Entry 4ZTZ (X-ray diffraction, 3.44 A resolution); this record covers chains B and C of the 5 polymer chains in the assembly.

Chain B (and C):
Protein: DNA polymerase subunit gamma-2, mitochondrial
Organism: Homo sapiens
Notes: chain C of this document is another copy of the same molecule, construct and numbering; everything in this record applies to it too
UniProtKB: Q9UHN1 (DPOG2_HUMAN); numbering as in UniProt (aligned over 26-485)
Chain sequence (472 residues; each row starts with the number of its first residue):
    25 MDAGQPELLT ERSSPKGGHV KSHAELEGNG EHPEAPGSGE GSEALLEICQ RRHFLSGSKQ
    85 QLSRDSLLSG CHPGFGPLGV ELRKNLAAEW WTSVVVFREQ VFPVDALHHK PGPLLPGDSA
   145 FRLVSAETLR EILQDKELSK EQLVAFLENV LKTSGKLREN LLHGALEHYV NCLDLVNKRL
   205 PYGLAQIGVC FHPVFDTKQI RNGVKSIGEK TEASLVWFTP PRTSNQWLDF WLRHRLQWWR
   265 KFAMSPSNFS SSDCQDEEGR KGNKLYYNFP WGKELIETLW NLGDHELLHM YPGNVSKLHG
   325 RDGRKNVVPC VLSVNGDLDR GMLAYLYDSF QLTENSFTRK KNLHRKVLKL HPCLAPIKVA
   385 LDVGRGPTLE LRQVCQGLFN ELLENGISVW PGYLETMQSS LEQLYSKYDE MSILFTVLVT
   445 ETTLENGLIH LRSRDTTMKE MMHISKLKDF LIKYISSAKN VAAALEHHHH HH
Not modelled in the structure: 25-67, 137-178, 222-228, 356-361, 486-496 (chain C: 25-66, 138-179, 220-226, 356-367, 486-496)
Sequence notes: expression tag (25, 486-496)
Curated features (UniProtKB/Swiss-Prot):
  - modified residue: Ser38 (Phosphoserine)
  - natural variant: Arg182 (R182W: In MTDPS16), Gly416 (G416A: No functional deficit), Asp433 (D433Y: In MTDPS16B), Gly451 (G451E: In PEOA4)
Reported in the primary citation:
  - disease-associated variants - G451E: decreased binding to DNA polymerase subunit gamma-1 (citing earlier work)
  - disease-associated variants - G451E: decreased catalytic activity (citing earlier work)

How chain B and chain C interact:
Contacting residue pairs (56):
  Arg76(B) - Asp198(C)
  Phe78(B) - Asn195(C)
  Phe78(B) - Asp198(C)
  Phe78(B) - Leu199(C)  hydrophobic
  Ser82(B) - Asn195(C)  hydrogen bond
  Pro97(B) - His192(C)
  Phe99(B) - Asp129(C)
  Pro101(B) - Phe126(C)  hydrophobic
  Pro101(B) - Pro127(C)
  Pro101(B) - Leu199(C)  hydrophobic
  Val104(B) - Pro127(C)
  Glu105(B) - Pro127(C)
  Arg107(B) - Asp129(C)  salt bridge
  Lys108(B) - Trp115(C)
  Val120(B) - Leu407(C)
  Phe121(B) - Leu407(C)
  Glu123(B) - Phe403(C)
  Phe126(B) - Trp414(C)  hydrophobic
  Pro127(B) - Pro101(C)
  Pro127(B) - Val104(C)  hydrophobic
  Asp129(B) - Phe99(C)
  Asp129(B) - Val104(C)
  Asp129(B) - Arg107(C)  salt bridge
  Leu131(B) - Gly98(C)
  Leu131(B) - Glu233(C)
  His132(B) - Val213(C)
  His132(B) - Glu233(C)  hydrogen bond (backbone-side chain)
  His133(B) - Ile231(C)  hydrogen bond (side chain-backbone)
  His133(B) - Glu233(C)  salt bridge
  Pro135(B) - Ser230(C)
  Leu181(B) - Leu181(C)  hydrophobic
  His192(B) - Ser80(C)
  Asn195(B) - Gln74(C)
  Asn195(B) - His77(C)  hydrogen bond (backbone-side chain)
  Asn195(B) - Gly81(C)
  Asp198(B) - His77(C)  salt bridge
  Leu199(B) - His77(C)
  Leu199(B) - Pro101(C)  hydrophobic
  Leu199(B) - Trp414(C)
  Arg203(B) - Leu418(C)
  Arg203(B) - Glu419(C)  hydrogen bond (side chain-backbone)
  Val213(B) - His132(C)
  Phe215(B) - His132(C)
  Ile231(B) - His133(C)  hydrogen bond (backbone-side chain)
  Glu233(B) - Ala130(C)
  Glu233(B) - Leu131(C)
  Glu233(B) - His132(C)  salt bridge
  Glu233(B) - His133(C)  salt bridge
  Leu407(B) - Val120(C)  hydrophobic
  Trp414(B) - Gln124(C)
  Trp414(B) - Leu199(C)
  Pro415(B) - Gln124(C)
  Leu418(B) - Glu123(C)
  Leu418(B) - Arg203(C)  hydrogen bond (backbone-side chain)
  Leu418(B) - Leu204(C)  hydrophobic
  Thr420(B) - Asn201(C)
Other interface residues (no listed pair), chain B (40 interface residues in all): His96, Trp115, Cys196, Arg325, Glu419
Other interface residues (no listed pair), chain C (45 interface residues in all): His96, Lys108, Val119, Val128, Pro137, Phe215, Gln400, Thr420

Summary:
Chain B and chain C form an interface of 40 and 45 residues respectively; the contacts include 7 hydrogen
bonds and 6 salt bridges. Among the polar pairs are Arg107(B)-Asp129(C), His133(B)-Glu233(C) and
Asp198(B)-His77(C). The paper reports that G451E of chain B reduces binding to DNA polymerase subunit gamma-1;
G451E of chain B reduces catalytic activity.
Both chains are DNA polymerase subunit gamma-2, mitochondrial (Homo sapiens). Entry 4ZTZ (Structural basis for
processivity and antiviral drug toxicity in human mitochondrial DNA replicase) was determined by X-ray
diffraction (same publication as 4ZTU).
